6D8D - chains E and F of the 6 polymer chains in the assembly; structure by X-ray diffraction, 3.55 A resolution.

# Chain E
Name: Hemagglutinin HA1 chain
Organism: Influenza A virus
UniProtKB: A0A2I7YV81 (A0A2I7YV81_9INFA); residues 1-321 here correspond to UniProt positions 19-339 (UniProt number = residue number + 18)
Chain sequence (321 residues; row label = number of the first residue in the row):
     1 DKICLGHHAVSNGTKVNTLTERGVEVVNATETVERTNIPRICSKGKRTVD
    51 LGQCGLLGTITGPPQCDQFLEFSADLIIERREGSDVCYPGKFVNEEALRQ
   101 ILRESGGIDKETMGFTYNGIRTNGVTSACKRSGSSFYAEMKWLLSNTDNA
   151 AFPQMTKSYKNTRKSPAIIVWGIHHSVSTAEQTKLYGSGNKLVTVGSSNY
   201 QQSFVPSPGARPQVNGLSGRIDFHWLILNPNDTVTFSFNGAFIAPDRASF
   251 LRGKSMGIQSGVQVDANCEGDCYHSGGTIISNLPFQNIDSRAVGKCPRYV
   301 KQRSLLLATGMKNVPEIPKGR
Not modelled in the structure: 317-321
Disulfide bonds: Cys42-Cys268, Cys54-Cys66, Cys87-Cys129, Cys272-Cys296
Covalent attachments: glycan linked to Asn231
From the paper describing this entry:
  - binding site for N-acetyl-alpha-neuraminic acid: Tyr88, Thr126, Ser127
  - binding site for beta-D-galactopyranose: Lys184
  - binding site for N-acetyl-alpha-neuraminic acid: Trp142, His174 (by similarity / conservation)
  - specificity-determining residues: Leu217
  - mutagenesis - V177K/K184T/G219S: increased binding to human-type receptor

# Chain F
Name: Hemagglutinin HA2 chain
Organism: Influenza A virus
UniProtKB: A0A218MY65 (A0A218MY65_9INFA); residues 1-221 here correspond to UniProt positions 340-560 (UniProt number = residue number + 339)
Chain sequence (221 residues; each row starts with the number of its first residue):
     1 GLFGAIAGFIENGWEGLIDGWYGFRHQNAQGEGTAADYKSTQSAIDQITG
    51 KLNRLIAKTNQQFELIDNEFNEVEKQIGNVINWTRDSITEVWSYNAELLI
   101 AMENQHTIDLADSEMDKLYERVKRQLRENAEEDGTGCFEIFHKCDDDCMA
   151 SIRNNTYDHRKYREEAMQNRIQIDPVKLSSGYKDVILWFSFGASCFILLA
   201 IVMGLVFICVKNGNMRCTICI
Not modelled in the structure: 172-221
Disulfide bonds: Cys144-Cys148
Covalent attachments: N-acetylglucosamine (NAG) linked to Asn82

# How chain E and chain F interact
Inter-chain disulfides: Cys4(E)-Cys137(F)
Contacting residue pairs (132; chain E residue first):
  Asp1(E) with Gln27(F); Asn28(F); Ile140(F); His142(F); Lys143(F); Cys144(F), hydrogen bond (side chain-backbone)
  Lys2(E) with His26(F); Gln27(F), hydrogen bond (backbone-backbone); Phe138(F); Ile140(F); Met149(F)
  Ile3(E) with Arg25(F); Cys137(F); Phe138(F), hydrogen bond (backbone-backbone)
  Cys4(E) with Trp14(F); Gly23(F); Phe24(F); Arg25(F), hydrogen bond (backbone-backbone); Gly136(F); Cys137(F), disulfide
  Leu5(E) with Ile10(F); Trp14(F); Gly23(F); Phe24(F), hydrophobic; Tyr119(F), hydrophobic; Gly136(F), hydrogen bond (backbone-backbone)
  Gly6(E) with Trp14(F); Tyr22(F); Gly23(F), hydrogen bond (backbone-backbone); Met115(F)
  His7(E) with Ile6(F); Ala7(F); Asn12(F); Gly13(F); Trp14(F), hydrogen bond (backbone-backbone); Trp21(F); Tyr22(F); Met115(F)
  His8(E) with Trp14(F); Leu17(F); Gly20(F); Trp21(F), hydrogen bond (backbone-backbone)
  Ala9(E) with Trp14(F), hydrogen bond (backbone-backbone)
  Val10(E) with Glu15(F)
  Ser11(E) with Glu15(F)
  Val16(E) with Asn104(F)
  Asn17(E) with Ala101(F); Asn104(F), hydrogen bond (backbone-side chain)
  Thr18(E) with Ala101(F); Gln105(F), hydrogen bond; Ile108(F)
  Leu19(E) with Leu98(F), hydrophobic; Ala101(F), hydrogen bond (backbone-backbone); Met102(F); Gln105(F)
  Thr20(E) with Gln105(F), hydrogen bond
  Val24(E) with Ile108(F), hydrophobic
  Val26(E) with Ile108(F), hydrophobic
  Thr30(E) with Leu52(F)
  Thr32(E) with Ile100(F)
  Glu79(E) with Phe70(F)
  Arg80(E) with Phe70(F)
  Arg81(E) with Phe70(F)
  Glu95(E) with Asn71(F), hydrogen bond
  Glu96(E) with Asp67(F); Asn68(F), hydrogen bond; Val73(F)
  Gln100(E) with Leu65(F); Ile66(F), hydrogen bond (side chain-backbone)
  Arg103(E) with Leu65(F)
  Glu104(E) with Glu64(F)
  Met256(E) with Gln62(F); Glu64(F)
  Gly257(E) with Leu65(F)
  Gln259(E) with Asn68(F), hydrogen bond; Glu69(F), hydrogen bond (side chain-backbone); Phe70(F)
  Ser260(E) with Phe70(F)
  Ser275(E) with Glu69(F), hydrogen bond
  Asn282(E) with Ile56(F); Ala57(F), hydrogen bond (backbone-backbone)
  Pro284(E) with Leu55(F)
  Phe285(E) with Ala96(F), hydrophobic
  Asp289(E) with Glu69(F)
  Ser290(E) with Arg85(F), hydrogen bond (backbone-side chain)
  Arg291(E) with Asp67(F), salt bridge; Asn68(F); Glu69(F), salt bridge; Arg85(F)
  Val293(E) with Phe63(F); Leu65(F), hydrophobic
  Gly294(E) with Gln62(F); Phe63(F), hydrogen bond (backbone-backbone)
  Lys295(E) with Lys58(F); Thr59(F); Asn60(F); Gln61(F); Gln62(F)
  Cys296(E) with Thr59(F)
  Arg298(E) with Thr59(F); Trp92(F)
  Tyr299(E) with Thr89(F); Trp92(F)
  Val300(E) with Trp92(F); Ser93(F)
  Lys301(E) with Thr89(F); Glu90(F), salt bridge; Ser93(F), hydrogen bond (backbone-side chain)
  Gln302(E) with Ser93(F), hydrogen bond (side chain-backbone); Glu97(F), hydrogen bond
  Leu305(E) with Ala96(F), hydrophobic; Glu97(F)
  Leu306(E) with Ile100(F); Asn104(F), hydrogen bond (backbone-side chain)
  Leu307(E) with Leu52(F), hydrophobic; Leu55(F), hydrophobic; Asn104(F)
  Ala308(E) with Asn104(F), hydrogen bond (backbone-side chain); Thr107(F)
  Thr309(E) with Trp21(F)
  Gly310(E) with Trp21(F); Thr107(F)
  Met311(E) with Trp21(F), hydrophobic; Tyr22(F), hydrophobic; Ala111(F), hydrophobic
  Lys312(E) with Ile6(F)
  Val314(E) with Ala7(F), hydrophobic; Asn12(F); Gly13(F), hydrogen bond (backbone-backbone)
  Pro315(E) with Asn12(F); Glu15(F)
  Glu316(E) with Asn12(F)
Also at the interface, not in a pair above, chain E (63 interface residues in all): Arg99, Ile258, Leu283, Pro297
Also at the interface, not in a pair above, chain F (67 interface residues in all): Ala29, Ile48, Leu99, Glu103, Ile152

# In short
63 residues of chain E and 67 residues of chain F are in contact; the contacts include 1 disulfide bond, 28
hydrogen bonds and 3 salt bridges. Among the polar pairs are Arg291(E)-Asp67(F), Arg291(E)-Glu69(F) and
Lys301(E)-Glu90(F). From the paper: a binding site for N-acetyl-alpha-neuraminic acid at Tyr88(E), Thr126(E)
and Ser127(E) among others; V177K/K184T/G219S of chain E increase binding to human-type receptor.
Chain E is Hemagglutinin HA1 chain and chain F is Hemagglutinin HA2 chain, both from Influenza A virus; the
structure, The crystal structure of hemagglutinin from A/Hong Kong/125/2017 influenza virus in complex with
LSTb, was determined by X-ray diffraction (same publication as 6D7C, 6D7U and 6D8B).
